Entry 1LO2 (X-ray diffraction, 2.00 A resolution); this record covers chains X and Y.

== Chain X ==
Name: If kappa light chain
From: Mus musculus
Notes: fragment: Fab fragment
UniProtKB: Q99M37 (Q99M37); residues 1-218 here correspond to UniProt positions 20-237 (UniProt number = residue number + 19)
Sequence (219 residues; each row starts with the number of its first residue; note: 1 number in that range is skipped by the numbering (no residue carries it; nothing is unmodelled there)):
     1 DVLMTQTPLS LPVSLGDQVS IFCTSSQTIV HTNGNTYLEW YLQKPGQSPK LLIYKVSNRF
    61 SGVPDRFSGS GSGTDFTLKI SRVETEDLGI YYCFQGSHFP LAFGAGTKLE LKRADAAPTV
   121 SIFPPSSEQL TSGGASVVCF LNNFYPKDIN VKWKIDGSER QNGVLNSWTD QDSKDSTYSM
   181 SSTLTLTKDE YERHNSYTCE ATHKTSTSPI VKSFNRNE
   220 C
Disulfide bonds: Cys23-Cys93, Cys139-Cys199

== Chain Y ==
Name: Ig gamma 2a heavy chain
From: Mus musculus
Sequence (220 residues; row label = number of the first residue in the row; note: 3 numbers in that range are skipped by the numbering (no residue carries them; nothing is unmodelled there); a row labelled like 104A-104B holds insertion residues (104A, then the next letters in order)):
     1 EVKLVESGGG LVKPGGSLKL SCAASGFSFR NYGMSWVRQT PEKRLEWVAS ISY
    57 GGLIYYPDSI KGRFTISRDI AQNILYLQMS SLRSEDTAMY HCIRGDSF
104A-104B LV
   105 WFTFWGQGTL VTVSAAKTTA PSVYPLAPVC GDTTGSSVTL GCLVKGYFPE PVTLTWNSGS
   165 LSSGVHTFPA VLQSDLYTLS SSVTVTSSTW PSQSITCNVA HPASSTQVDK KIEPRGP
Disulfide bonds: Cys22-Cys98, Cys146-Cys201
Residues lining bound ligands: OX1 ([2'-carboxylethyl]-10-methyl-anthracene endoperoxide): Gly33, Met34, Ser35, Ser50, Ile51, Ser52, Leu59, Tyr61, Gly101, Asp102, Ser103, Phe104, Leu104A, Val104B, Trp105

== How chain X and chain Y interact ==
Residue-residue contacts (77):
  His31(X) - Phe104(Y)
  Asn33(X) - Phe104(Y)
  Tyr37(X) - Phe104(Y)  hydrogen bond (side chain-backbone)
  Tyr37(X) - Leu104A(Y)
  Glu39(X) - Val104B(Y)
  Glu39(X) - Trp105(Y)  hydrogen bond (side chain-backbone)
  Glu39(X) - Phe106(Y)
  Tyr41(X) - Phe106(Y)  hydrogen bond (side chain-backbone)
  Tyr41(X) - Trp109(Y)
  Gln43(X) - Gln39(Y)  hydrogen bond
  Ser48(X) - His97(Y)
  Ser48(X) - Gly110(Y)
  Pro49(X) - Trp109(Y)
  Leu51(X) - Val104B(Y)  hydrophobic
  Leu51(X) - Thr107(Y)
  Tyr54(X) - Leu104A(Y)
  Tyr54(X) - Val104B(Y)  hydrophobic
  Lys55(X) - Leu104A(Y)
  Phe60(X) - Thr107(Y)
  Tyr92(X) - Gln39(Y)  hydrogen bond
  Tyr92(X) - Lys43(Y)  hydrogen bond (side chain-backbone)
  Tyr92(X) - Leu45(Y)  hydrophobic
  Phe94(X) - Trp105(Y)
  Phe94(X) - Phe106(Y)  hydrophobic
  Gly96(X) - Trp105(Y)  hydrogen bond (backbone-side chain)
  Phe99(X) - Trp47(Y)  hydrophobic
  Phe99(X) - Tyr61(Y)  hydrophobic
  Phe99(X) - Trp105(Y)  hydrophobic
  Pro100(X) - Trp47(Y)  hydrophobic
  Leu101(X) - Trp47(Y)
  Leu101(X) - Trp105(Y)  hydrophobic
  Phe103(X) - Val37(Y)  hydrophobic
  Phe103(X) - Leu45(Y)
  Phe103(X) - Phe106(Y)  hydrophobic
  Ser121(X) - Thr143(Y)
  Ile122(X) - Val133(Y)
  Ile122(X) - Asp136(Y)  hydrogen bond (backbone-side chain)
  Phe123(X) - Leu130(Y)
  Phe123(X) - Ala131(Y)
  Phe123(X) - Pro132(Y)
  Phe123(X) - Thr143(Y)
  Pro124(X) - Val133(Y)
  Pro124(X) - Arg219(Y)  hydrogen bond (backbone-side chain)
  Pro125(X) - Arg219(Y)
  Ser126(X) - Tyr128(Y)
  Ser126(X) - Pro129(Y)
  Glu128(X) - Pro129(Y)
  Glu128(X) - Lys214(Y)
  Gln129(X) - Tyr128(Y)
  Ser132(X) - Tyr128(Y)
  Ser136(X) - Leu147(Y)
  Phe140(X) - Phe172(Y)  hydrophobic
  Phe140(X) - Ser184(Y)
  Phe140(X) - Ser185(Y)
  Phe140(X) - Ser186(Y)
  Asn142(X) - His170(Y)
  Asn142(X) - Phe172(Y)
  Asn142(X) - Ser186(Y)  hydrogen bond
  Asn143(X) - His170(Y)  hydrogen bond
  Leu165(X) - Leu176(Y)
  Leu165(X) - Gln177(Y)
  Leu165(X) - Thr182(Y)
  Asn166(X) - Val175(Y)
  Ser167(X) - Phe172(Y)
  Ser167(X) - Pro173(Y)  hydrogen bond (side chain-backbone)
  Ser167(X) - Val175(Y)
  Trp168(X) - Pro173(Y)
  Thr169(X) - Phe172(Y)
  Ser179(X) - His170(Y)  hydrogen bond
  Ser179(X) - Phe172(Y)
  Met180(X) - Phe172(Y)
  Ser181(X) - Phe172(Y)
  Ser181(X) - Ser184(Y)  hydrogen bond
  Thr185(X) - Lys149(Y)
  Lys212(X) - Asp136(Y)  salt bridge
  Phe214(X) - Val133(Y)  hydrophobic
  Cys220(X) - Cys134(Y)  disulfide
Interface residues without a listed pair, chain X (49 interface residues in all): Asn35, Val120, Val138, Asp172, Ser213
Interface residues without a listed pair, chain Y (45 interface residues in all): Glu46, Pro63, Gln111, Val127, Leu144, Gly145, Thr171
Cross-chain cystine bridges: Cys220(X)-Cys134(Y)

== In short ==
49 residues of chain X and 45 residues of chain Y are in contact, with 1 disulfide bond, 14 hydrogen bonds and
1 salt bridge. Among the polar pairs are Lys212(X)-Asp136(Y), Tyr37(X)-Phe104(Y) and Glu39(X)-Trp105(Y). Bound
to chain Y: compound OX1.
Here chain X is If kappa light chain and chain Y is Ig gamma 2a heavy chain, both from Mus musculus. Entry
1LO2 (Retro-Diels-Alderase Catalytic Antibody) was determined by X-ray diffraction together with 1LO3, 1LO4
and 1LO0 from the same study.
